Entry 2WXV (X-ray diffraction, 2.60 A resolution); this record covers chains C and D.

# Chain C
Protein: Cell division protein kinase 2
Source organism: Homo sapiens
Notes: EC 2.7.1.37
Reference sequence: P24941 (CDK2_HUMAN); numbering as in UniProt (aligned over 1-298)
Amino-acid sequence (309 residues; row label = number of the first residue in the row; numbers below 1 keep their minus sign (Gly-4 is residue -4)):
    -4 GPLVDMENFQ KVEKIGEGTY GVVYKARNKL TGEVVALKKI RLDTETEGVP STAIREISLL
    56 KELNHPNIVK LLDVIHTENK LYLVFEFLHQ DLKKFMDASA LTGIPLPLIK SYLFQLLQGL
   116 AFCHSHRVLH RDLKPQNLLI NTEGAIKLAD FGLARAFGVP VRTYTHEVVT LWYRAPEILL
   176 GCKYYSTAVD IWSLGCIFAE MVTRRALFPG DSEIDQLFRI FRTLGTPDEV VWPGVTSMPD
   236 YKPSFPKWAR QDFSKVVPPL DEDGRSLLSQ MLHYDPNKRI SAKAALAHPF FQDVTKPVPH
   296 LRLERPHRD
Disordered / not traced: -4 to -1, 299-304
Swiss-Prot annotation at these positions:
  - active site: Asp127 (Proton acceptor)
  - binding site (ATP): Ile10 to Val18, Lys33, Glu81 to Leu83, Asp86, Lys129 to Asn132, Asp145
  - binding site (Mg(2+)): Asn132, Asp145
  - site (CDK7 binding): Lys9, Lys88, Lys89, Leu166
  - modified residue: Met1 (N-acetylmethionine), Lys6 (N6-acetyllysine), Thr14 (Phosphothreonine), Tyr15 (Phosphotyrosine), Tyr19 (Phosphotyrosine), Thr160 (Phosphothreonine)
Ligand contacts: WXV (n,1-dimethyl-8-{[1-(methylsulfonyl)piperidin-4-yl]amino}-1H-pyrazolo[4,3-h]quinazoline-3-carboxamide): Ile10, Gly11, Tyr15, Val18, Ala31, Lys33, Glu51, Val64, Phe80, Glu81, Phe82, Leu83, His84, Gln85, Asp86, Lys89, Leu134, Asp145

# Chain D
Protein: Cyclin-A2
Source organism: Homo sapiens
Notes: fragment: c-terminal portion, residues 173-432
Reference sequence: P20248 (CCNA2_HUMAN); residue numbers follow UniProt; this construct covers 173-432
Amino-acid sequence (265 residues; each row starts with the number of its first residue):
   168 GPLGSNEVPD YHEDIHTYLR EMEVKCKPKV GYMKKQPDIT NSMRAILVDW LVEVGEEYKL
   228 QNETLHLAVN YIDRFLSSMS VLRGKLQLVG TAAMLLASKF EEIYPPEVAE FVYITDDTYT
   288 KKQVLRMEHL VLKVLTFDLA APTVNQFLTQ YFLHQQPANC KVESLAMFLG ELSLIDADPY
   348 LKYLPSVIAG AAFHLALYTV TGQSWPESLI RKTGYTLESL KPCLMDLHQT YLKAPQHAQQ
   408 SIREKYKNSK YHGVSLLNPP ETLNL
Disordered / not traced: 168-175

# How chain C and chain D interact
Pairs across the interface (61):
  Thr39(C) with Leu292(D)
  Glu40(C) with Lys288(D); Leu292(D)
  Thr41(C) with Val275(D); Leu292(D)
  Glu42(C) with Lys266(D), hydrogen bond (backbone-side chain); Val275(D)
  Gly43(C) with Lys266(D); Leu292(D); Glu295(D)
  Val44(C) with Lys266(D), hydrogen bond (backbone-side chain); Glu295(D), hydrogen bond (backbone-side chain); Leu299(D), hydrophobic
  Ser46(C) with Lys266(D); Pro272(D)
  Ile49(C) with Leu263(D), hydrophobic; Leu306(D), hydrophobic
  Arg50(C) with Lys266(D), hydrogen bond (side chain-backbone); Phe267(D); Glu269(D)
  Ile52(C) with Phe304(D), hydrophobic
  Ser53(C) with Phe267(D); Phe304(D); Leu306(D)
  Lys56(C) with Thr303(D), hydrogen bond (side chain-backbone); Asp305(D), salt bridge
  Glu57(C) with Tyr185(D), hydrogen bond; Met189(D); Ala307(D)
  His71(C) with His296(D), hydrogen bond
  Thr72(C) with His296(D)
  Ala116(C) with Tyr178(D)
  His119(C) with Tyr178(D); Ile182(D)
  Ser120(C) with Tyr178(D); Asp181(D); Ile182(D)
  His121(C) with Tyr185(D)
  Arg122(C) with Ile182(D); Tyr185(D); Ala307(D), hydrogen bond (side chain-backbone)
  Arg150(C) with Phe267(D), hydrogen bond (side chain-backbone); Glu268(D), hydrogen bond (side chain-backbone); Glu269(D), hydrogen bond (side chain-backbone); Ile270(D), hydrogen bond (side chain-backbone)
  Phe152(C) with Ile182(D), hydrophobic
  Gly153(C) with Gln313(D); Thr316(D); Gln317(D)
  Val154(C) with Glu230(D); Asn312(D); Gln313(D)
  Pro155(C) with Thr316(D)
  Arg157(C) with Ile270(D)
  Tyr159(C) with Ile270(D)
  Ser276(C) with Asp177(D), hydrogen bond; Tyr178(D)
  Ala277(C) with Tyr178(D), hydrogen bond (backbone-side chain)
  Lys278(C) with Asp177(D), hydrogen bond (side chain-backbone); Tyr178(D), hydrogen bond (backbone-side chain); Asp181(D), salt bridge
Other interface residues (no listed pair), chain C (37 interface residues in all): Asp38, Leu54, Val69, Leu76, Ala151, Thr158, Thr182
Other interface residues (no listed pair), chain D (31 interface residues in all): Leu186, Gln228

# Summary
37 residues of chain C and 31 residues of chain D are in contact, with 16 hydrogen bonds and 2 salt bridges.
Polar pairs include Lys56(C)-Asp305(D), Lys278(C)-Asp181(D) and Glu42(C)-Lys266(D). Ligands of chain C:
compound WXV.
Here chain C is Cell division protein kinase 2 and chain D is Cyclin-A2, both from Homo sapiens. Entry 2WXV
(Structure of CDK2-CYCLIN A with a Pyrazolo(4,3-h) quinazoline-3- carboxamide inhibitor) was determined by
X-ray diffraction.
